Entry 8WST (electron microscopy, 2.40 A resolution); this record covers chains A and R of the 6 polymer chains in the assembly.

== Chain A ==
Protein: Guanine nucleotide-binding protein G(q) subunit alpha-1
Source organism: Homo sapiens
Amino-acid sequence (246 residues; numbered 1 to 246; the number before each row is that of its first residue):
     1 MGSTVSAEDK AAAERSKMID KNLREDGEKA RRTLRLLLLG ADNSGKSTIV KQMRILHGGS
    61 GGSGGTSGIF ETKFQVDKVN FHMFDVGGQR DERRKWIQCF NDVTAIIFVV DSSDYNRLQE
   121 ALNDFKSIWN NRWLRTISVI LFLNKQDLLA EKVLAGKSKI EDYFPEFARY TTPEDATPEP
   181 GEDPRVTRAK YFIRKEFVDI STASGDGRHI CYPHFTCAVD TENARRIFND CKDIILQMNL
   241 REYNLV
Unresolved in the structure: 1-3, 56-68

== Chain R ==
Protein: Melanin-concentrating hormone receptor 2
Source organism: Homo sapiens
UniProt: Q969V1 (MCHR2_HUMAN); numbering as in UniProt (aligned over 1-331)
Amino-acid sequence (331 residues; row label = number of the first residue in the row):
     1 MNPFHASCWN TSAELLNKSW NKEFAYQTAS VVDTVILPSM IGIICSTGLV GNILIVFTII
    61 RSRKKTVPDI YICNLAVADL VHIVGMPFLI HQWARGGEWV FGGPLCTIIT SLDTCNQFAC
   121 SAIMTVMSVD RYFALVQPFR LTRWRTRYKT IRINLGLWAA SFILALPVWV YSKVIKFKDG
   181 VESCAFDLTS PDDVLWYTLY LTITTFFFPL PLILVCYILI LCYTWEMYQQ NKDARCCNPS
   241 VPKQRVMKLT KMVLVYVVVF ILSAAPYHVI QLVNLQMEQP TLAFYVGYYL SICLSYASSS
   301 INPFLYILLS GNFQKRLPQI QRRATEKEIN N
Unresolved in the structure: 1-30, 318-331
Sequence notes: engineered mutation Tyr256 (Leu in Q969V1)
UniProt features mapped onto this chain:
  - glycosylation (N-linked (GlcNAc...) asparagine): Asn10, Asn17
  - natural variant: Arg63 (R63K: No changes in receptor binding or functional signaling), Arg152 (R152Q: No changes in receptor binding or functional signaling)
Cystine bridges: Cys106-Cys184
From the paper describing this entry:
  - mutagenesis - A185F (1000-fold): decreased signaling with Pro-MCH
  - mutagenesis - A185W, H268F: abolished signaling with Pro-MCH
  - mutagenesis - Q117A: unchanged signaling with Pro-MCH

== Interface between chain A and chain R ==
Pairs across the interface - 43 pairs, chain A then chain R:
  Glu28(A) - Thr142(R)  hydrogen bond
  Glu28(A) - Arg143(R)  hydrogen bond (side chain-backbone)
  Glu28(A) - Thr146(R)
  Arg32(A) - Arg143(R)
  Leu34(A) - Phe139(R)  hydrophobic
  Pro173(A) - Cys237(R)
  Asp175(A) - Cys236(R)
  Arg194(A) - Asp233(R)  hydrogen bond (side chain-backbone)
  Arg194(A) - Ala234(R)
  Arg194(A) - Cys237(R)  hydrogen bond
  Arg194(A) - Asn238(R)
  Lys195(A) - Asn238(R)
  Val198(A) - Cys237(R)  hydrophobic
  Val198(A) - Ser240(R)
  Thr202(A) - Ser240(R)
  Cys211(A) - Ala234(R)
  Pro213(A) - Ala234(R)
  Asn229(A) - Gln230(R)
  Lys232(A) - Tyr223(R)  hydrogen bond
  Asp233(A) - Met227(R)
  Asp233(A) - Asn231(R)
  Ile235(A) - Pro138(R)  hydrophobic
  Ile235(A) - Phe139(R)  hydrophobic
  Leu236(A) - Leu135(R)
  Leu236(A) - Tyr223(R)  hydrophobic
  Leu236(A) - Met227(R)  hydrophobic
  Asn239(A) - Ala134(R)  hydrogen bond (side chain-backbone)
  Asn239(A) - Leu135(R)
  Asn239(A) - Pro138(R)
  Leu240(A) - Leu135(R)  hydrophobic
  Tyr243(A) - Pro68(R)
  Tyr243(A) - Asp130(R)  hydrogen bond
  Tyr243(A) - Arg131(R)
  Tyr243(A) - Ala134(R)
  Tyr243(A) - Met252(R)
  Asn244(A) - Met252(R)
  Asn244(A) - Tyr306(R)
  Asn244(A) - Ser310(R)
  Asn244(A) - Gly311(R)
  Leu245(A) - Leu135(R)  hydrophobic
  Leu245(A) - Leu249(R)
  Leu245(A) - Met252(R)  hydrophobic
  Leu245(A) - Val253(R)  hydrophobic
Also at the interface, not in a pair above, chain A (28 interface residues in all): Arg31, Val79, Tyr191, Tyr212, His214, Glu242, Val246
Also at the interface, not in a pair above, chain R (29 interface residues in all): Val136, Lys248, Thr250

== Summary ==
28 residues of chain A face 29 of chain R across their interface; the contacts include 7 hydrogen bonds. Among
the polar pairs are Glu28(A)-Thr142(R), Glu28(A)-Arg143(R) and Arg194(A)-Asp233(R). From the paper: A185W and
H268F of chain R abolish signaling with Pro-MCH; A185F of chain R reduces signaling with Pro-MCH.
Here chain A is Guanine nucleotide-binding protein G(q) subunit alpha-1 and chain R is Melanin-concentrating
hormone receptor 2, both from Homo sapiens. Entry 8WST (Cryo-EM structure of Melanin-Concentrating Hormone
Receptor 2 with MCH) was determined by electron microscopy.
